Entry 8IXK (electron microscopy, 3.30 A resolution); this record covers chains R and Q of the 25 polymer chains in the assembly.

Chain R:
Protein: Attachment protein G3P
Source organism: Inovirus M13
Reference sequence: P69168 (G3P_BPM13); residues 1-406 here correspond to UniProt positions 19-424 (UniProt number = residue number + 18)
Sequence (406 residues; numbered 1 to 406; the number before each row is that of its first residue):
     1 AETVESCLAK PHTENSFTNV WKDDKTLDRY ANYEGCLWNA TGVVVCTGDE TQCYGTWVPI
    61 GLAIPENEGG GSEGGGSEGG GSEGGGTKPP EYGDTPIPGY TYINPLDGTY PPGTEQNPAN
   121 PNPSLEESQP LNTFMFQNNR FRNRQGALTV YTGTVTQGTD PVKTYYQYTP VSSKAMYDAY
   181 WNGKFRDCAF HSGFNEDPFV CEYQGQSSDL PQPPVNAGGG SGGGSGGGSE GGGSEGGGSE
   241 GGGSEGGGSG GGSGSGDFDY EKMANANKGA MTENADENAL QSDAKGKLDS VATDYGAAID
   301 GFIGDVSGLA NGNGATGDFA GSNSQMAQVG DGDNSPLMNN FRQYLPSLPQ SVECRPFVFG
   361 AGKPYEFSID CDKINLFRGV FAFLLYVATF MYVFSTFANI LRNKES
Unresolved in the structure: 1-261
Sequence notes: conflict Gly360 (Ser378 in P69168)
UniProt features mapped onto this chain:
  - region: Glu68 to Gly86 (G1 (Gly-rich linker)), Thr87 to Pro123 (Hinge), Gly218 to Gly256 (G2 (Gly-rich linker)), Glu235 to Ser244 (Not essential for gene 3 function)

Chain Q:
Protein: Capsid protein G8P
Source organism: Inovirus M13
Reference sequence: P69541 (CAPSD_BPM13); residues -22 to 50 here correspond to UniProt positions 1-73 (UniProt number = residue number + 23)
Sequence (73 residues; each row starts with the number of its first residue; numbers below 1 keep their minus sign (Met-22 is residue -22)):
   -22 MKKSLVLKAS VAVATLVPML SFAAEGDDPA KAAFNSLQAS ATEYIGYAWA MVVVIVGATI
    38 GIKLFKKFTS KAS
Unresolved in the structure: -22 to 4

How chain R and chain Q interact:
Contacting residue pairs (11; chain R residue first):
  Pro364(R) - Val30(Q)
  Tyr365(R) - Trp26(Q)  hydrophobic
  Tyr365(R) - Val30(Q)  hydrophobic
  Glu366(R) - Val30(Q)
  Phe367(R) - Val30(Q)  hydrophobic
  Phe367(R) - Gly34(Q)
  Ile369(R) - Leu41(Q)  hydrophobic
  Phe377(R) - Phe45(Q)
  Phe377(R) - Ala49(Q)  hydrophobic
  Phe381(R) - Ala49(Q)  hydrophobic
  Leu384(R) - Ser50(Q)
Other interface residues (no listed pair), chain R (10 interface residues in all): Lys373, Ile374
Other interface residues (no listed pair), chain Q (10 interface residues in all): Ile37, Phe42, Thr46

Overview:
The chain R/chain Q interface involves 10 residues from each chain.
Here chain R is Attachment protein G3P and chain Q is Capsid protein G8P, both from Inovirus M13. Entry 8IXK
(bottom segment of the bacteriophage M13 mini variant) was determined by electron microscopy (same publication
as 8IXL, 8IXJ and 8JWT).
